PDB entry 9BYM | electron microscopy, 3.11 A resolution | chains E and B of the 18 polymer chains in the assembly

# Chain E
Molecule: ATP synthase subunit beta
Organism: Sus scrofa
Notes: EC 7.1.2.2
UniProtKB: A0A8D1JU29 (A0A8D1JU29_PIG); residues -89 to 480 here correspond to UniProt positions 1-570 (UniProt number = residue number + 90)
Sequence (570 residues; numbered -89 to 480; the number before each row is that of its first residue; numbers below 1 keep their minus sign (Met-89 is residue -89)):
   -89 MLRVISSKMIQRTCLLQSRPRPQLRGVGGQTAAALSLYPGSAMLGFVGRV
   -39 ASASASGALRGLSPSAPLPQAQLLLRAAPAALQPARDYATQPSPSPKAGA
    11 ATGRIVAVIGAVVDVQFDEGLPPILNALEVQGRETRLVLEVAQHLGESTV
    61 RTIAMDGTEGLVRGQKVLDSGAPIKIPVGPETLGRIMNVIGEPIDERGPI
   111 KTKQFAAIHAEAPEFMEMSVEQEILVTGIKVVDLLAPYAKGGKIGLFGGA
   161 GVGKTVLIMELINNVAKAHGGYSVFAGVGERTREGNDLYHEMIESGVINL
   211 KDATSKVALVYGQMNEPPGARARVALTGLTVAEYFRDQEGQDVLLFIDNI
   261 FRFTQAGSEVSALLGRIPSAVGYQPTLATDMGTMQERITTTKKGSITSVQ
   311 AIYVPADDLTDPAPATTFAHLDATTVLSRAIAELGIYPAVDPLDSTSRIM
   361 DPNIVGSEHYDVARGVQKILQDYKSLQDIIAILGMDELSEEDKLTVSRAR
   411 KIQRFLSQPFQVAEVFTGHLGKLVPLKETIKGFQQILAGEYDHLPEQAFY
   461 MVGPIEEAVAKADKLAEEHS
Disordered / not traced: -89 to 9, 477-480

# Chain B
Molecule: ATP synthase subunit alpha
Organism: Sus scrofa
UniProtKB: A0A8D1XYK3 (A0A8D1XYK3_PIG); residues -39 to 510 here correspond to UniProt positions 1-550 (UniProt number = residue number + 40)
Sequence (550 residues; row label = number of the first residue in the row; numbers below 1 keep their minus sign (Met-39 is residue -39)):
   -39 MISGPLKIMTADLLKGMVSKNALGSSFVAARNLHASNTRLQKTGTAEVSS
    11 ILEERILGADTSVDLEETGRVLSIGDGIARVHGLRNVQAEEMVEFSSGLK
    61 GMSLNLEPDNVGVVVFGNDKLIKEGDIVKRTGAIVDVPVGEELLGRVVDA
   111 LGNAIDGKGPIGSKTRRRVGLKAPGIIPRISVREPMQTGIKAVDSLVPIG
   161 RGQRELIIGDRQTGKTSIAIDTIINQKRFNDGTDEKKKLYCIYVAIGQKR
   211 STVAQLVKRLTDADAMKYTIVVSATASDAAPLQYLAPYSGCSMGEYFRDN
   261 GKHALIIYDDLSKQAVAYRQMSLLLRRPPGREAYPGDVFYLHSRLLERAA
   311 KMNDAFGGGSLTALPVIETQAGDVSAYIPTNVISITDGQIFLETELFYKG
   361 IRPAINVGLSVSRVGSAAQTRAMKQVAGTMKLELAQYREVAAFAQFGSDL
   411 DAATQQLLSRGVRLTELLKQGQYAPMAIEEQVAVIYAGVRGYLDKLEPSK
   461 ITKFENAFLSHVISQHQALLGKIRADGKISEETDAKLKEIVTNFLAGFEA
Disordered / not traced: -39 to 21
Residues lining bound ligands: ATP (adenosine-5'-triphosphate): Asp170, Arg171, Gln172, Thr173, Gly174, Lys175, Thr176, Ser177, Asp269, Asp270, Glu328, Phe357, Arg362, Pro363, Gln430, Gly431, Gln432

# Chain E / chain B interface
Pairs across the interface (62; chain E residue first):
  Leu31(E) with Glu84(B)
  Pro33(E) with Lys83(B)
  Ile34(E) with Ile34(B), hydrophobic; Asp79(B); Lys80(B)
  Gln53(E) with Ile34(B); Asp36(B), hydrogen bond
  His54(E) with Ser33(B); Ile34(B), hydrogen bond (backbone-backbone); Lys83(B); Glu84(B), hydrogen bond (side chain-backbone)
  Leu55(E) with Ser33(B)
  Gly56(E) with Leu32(B); Ser33(B); Glu84(B)
  Glu57(E) with Glu84(B), hydrogen bond (backbone-side chain)
  Ser58(E) with Glu84(B), hydrogen bond (backbone-side chain)
  Glu121(E) with Asn78(B), hydrogen bond; Lys80(B)
  Ala122(E) with Arg210(B); Ser237(B)
  Pro123(E) with Arg210(B), hydrogen bond (backbone-side chain)
  Glu124(E) with Arg210(B), salt bridge
  Phe125(E) with Ile115(B), hydrophobic; Val213(B), hydrophobic; Ala214(B), hydrophobic; Val217(B), hydrophobic
  Met126(E) with Asp116(B)
  Met128(E) with Arg210(B)
  Ser129(E) with Gln215(B)
  Val130(E) with Ala214(B); Gln215(B); Lys218(B)
  Glu131(E) with Gln215(B); Lys218(B), salt bridge
  Gln132(E) with Gln215(B)
  Lys153(E) with Lys209(B)
  Gly275(E) with Arg286(B), hydrogen bond (backbone-side chain)
  Arg276(E) with Asp36(B), salt bridge; Leu284(B)
  Ile277(E) with Arg286(B)
  Ser279(E) with Arg279(B), hydrogen bond; Leu283(B); Ala293(B)
  Ala280(E) with Glu292(B); Ala293(B)
  Pro285(E) with Gln280(B)
  Thr286(E) with Gln280(B); Leu284(B)
  Ala288(E) with Val276(B), hydrophobic
  Thr289(E) with Gln280(B), hydrogen bond
  Gly292(E) with Ala236(B)
  Glu296(E) with Lys209(B); Arg210(B), hydrogen bond (side chain-backbone); Ser237(B)
  Thr320(E) with Ala331(B)
  Ala325(E) with Gln330(B)
  Phe328(E) with Arg171(B)
  His330(E) with Lys209(B); Ala236(B)
  Arg358(E) with Gln172(B), hydrogen bond
  Asn363(E) with Arg219(B)
Also at the interface, not in a pair above, chain E (46 interface residues in all): Leu35, Thr59, Pro278, Thr293, Thr299, Asp332, Asp361, Tyr370
Also at the interface, not in a pair above, chain B (41 interface residues in all): Gly35, Ile82, Val107, Gly117, Ser211, Ala240, Arg362, Gln432

# Summary
Chain E and chain B form an interface of 46 and 41 residues respectively, with 12 hydrogen bonds and 3 salt
bridges. Polar contacts include Glu124(E)-Arg210(B), Glu131(E)-Lys218(B) and Arg276(E)-Asp36(B). Bound to
chain B: ATP.
Here chain E is ATP synthase subunit beta and chain B is ATP synthase subunit alpha, both from Sus scrofa.
Entry 9BYM (Cryo-EM structure of ATP synthase non-stator state) was determined by electron microscopy.
